PDB entry 6TY9 | electron microscopy, 2.90 A resolution | chains A and B of the 5 polymer chains in the assembly

# Chain A
Protein: RNA-dependent RNA Polymerase
From: Bombyx mori cytoplasmic polyhedrosis virus
Reference sequence: Q993A4 (Q993A4_CPVBM); residue numbers follow UniProt; this construct covers 1-1225
Chain sequence (1225 residues; numbered 1 to 1225; the number before each row is that of its first residue):
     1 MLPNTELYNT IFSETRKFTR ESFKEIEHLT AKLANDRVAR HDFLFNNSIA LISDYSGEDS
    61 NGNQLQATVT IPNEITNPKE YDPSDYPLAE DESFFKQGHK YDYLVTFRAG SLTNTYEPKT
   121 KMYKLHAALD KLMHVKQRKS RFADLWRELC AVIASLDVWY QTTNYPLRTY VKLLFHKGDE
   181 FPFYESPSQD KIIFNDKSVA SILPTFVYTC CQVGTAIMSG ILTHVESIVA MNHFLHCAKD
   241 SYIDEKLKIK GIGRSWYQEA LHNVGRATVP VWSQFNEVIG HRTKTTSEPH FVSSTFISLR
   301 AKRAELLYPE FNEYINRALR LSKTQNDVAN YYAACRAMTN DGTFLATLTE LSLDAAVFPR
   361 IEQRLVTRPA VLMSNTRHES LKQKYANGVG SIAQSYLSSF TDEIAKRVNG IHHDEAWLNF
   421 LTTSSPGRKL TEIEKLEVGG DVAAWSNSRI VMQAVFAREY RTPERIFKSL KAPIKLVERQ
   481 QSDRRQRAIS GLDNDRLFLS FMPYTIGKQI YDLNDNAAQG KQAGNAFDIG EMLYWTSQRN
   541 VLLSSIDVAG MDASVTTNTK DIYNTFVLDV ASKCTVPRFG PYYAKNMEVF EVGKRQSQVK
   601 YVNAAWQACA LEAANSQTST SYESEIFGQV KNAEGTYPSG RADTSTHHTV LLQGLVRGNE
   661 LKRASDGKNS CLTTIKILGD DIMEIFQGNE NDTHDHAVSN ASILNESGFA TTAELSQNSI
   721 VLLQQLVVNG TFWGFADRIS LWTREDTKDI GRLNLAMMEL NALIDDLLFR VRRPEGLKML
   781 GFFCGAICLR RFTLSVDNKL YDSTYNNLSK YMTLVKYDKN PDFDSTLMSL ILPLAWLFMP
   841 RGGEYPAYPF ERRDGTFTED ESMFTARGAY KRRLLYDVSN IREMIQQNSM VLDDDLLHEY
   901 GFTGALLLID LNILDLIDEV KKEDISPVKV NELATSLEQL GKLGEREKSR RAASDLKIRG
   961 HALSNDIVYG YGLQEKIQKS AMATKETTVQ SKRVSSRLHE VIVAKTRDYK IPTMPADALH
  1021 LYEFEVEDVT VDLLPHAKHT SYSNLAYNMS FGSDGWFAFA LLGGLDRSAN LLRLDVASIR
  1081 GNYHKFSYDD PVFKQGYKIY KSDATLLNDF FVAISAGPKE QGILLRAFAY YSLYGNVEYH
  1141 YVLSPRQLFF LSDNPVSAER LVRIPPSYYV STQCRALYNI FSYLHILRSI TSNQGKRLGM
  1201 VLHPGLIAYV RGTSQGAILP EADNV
Disordered / not traced: 1-4, 1213-1225
Metal / ion sites: Mg2+ site 1: V548, D680 (shared with 1 residue of chain M); Mg2+ site 2: D680 (shared with 1 residue of chain M); Mg2+ site 3 near D681 (its only coordinating residue here)
Reported in the primary citation:
  - binding site for Transcript: K521
  - conformationally variable residues (loop rearrangement): N516 to I529
  - Mg2+ coordination: D680, D681

# Chain B
Protein: Viral structural protein 4
From: Bombyx mori cytoplasmic polyhedrosis virus
Reference sequence: Q9IR43 (Q9IR43_CPVBM); residues 1-561 here = UniProt positions 1-561
Chain sequence (561 residues; numbered 1 to 561; the number before each row is that of its first residue):
     1 MFAIDPLKHS KLYEEYGLYL RPHQINQEIK PTTIKKKELA PTIRSIKYAS LIHSMLAKHA
    61 ARHNGTLINP RMYADMITLG NTKVTVTKGT PKAQIDTLKM NGLTVVSKSR RNNKKKPVSD
   121 TTATIDENTD DIVTYKALTE MSTLIESFRL PSGLALIIFD DEKYQSLIPN YINQLIAYTQ
   181 PHIIPTWQGI ADFSDTYLRS YFKRPFELTA SNLAAPQKYN LSPMTRSIFN NTGREDAVIR
   241 KLYGYGEYVF IRYEGCLITW TGIYGEVTMM VNLSKRDLGL DVGDDYLKEY KKLLFYGVIT
   301 DAIPSGISAR STIMKISPHK MMNPSGGALA VLSKFLEAVV STNVINATLV VYAEKGAGKT
   361 SFLSTYAEQL SLASGQVVGH LSSDAYGRWL AKNKDVEEPS FAYDYVLSLD TDDNESYYEQ
   421 KASELLISHG ISEVAQYELL SVRKKIKMMD EMNEVLIAQL ENADTHSERN FYYMVSTGKT
   481 TPRTLIVEGH FNAQDATIAR TDTTVLLRTI NDTTQAMRDR QRGGVVQLFL RDTYYRLLPA
   541 LHTTVYPFEM LESIRRWKWV H
Disordered / not traced: 24-39, 88-130, 561

# Chain A / chain B interface
Residue-residue contacts - 130 pairs, chain A then chain B:
  A89(A) with Y473(B)
  E90(A) with T477(B); K479(B)
  D91(A) with N346(B), hydrogen bond; T477(B), hydrogen bond (backbone-backbone); G478(B)
  S93(A) with I345(B); N346(B); T477(B)
  K96(A) with Y473(B)
  Q97(A) with R469(B); N470(B); Y473(B), hydrogen bond (backbone-side chain)
  K121(A) with I345(B)
  D354(A) with R469(B), salt bridge; R500(B), salt bridge
  F358(A) with R469(B); A496(B); R500(B)
  P359(A) with A496(B), hydrophobic
  I361(A) with I457(B), hydrophobic; L460(B); E461(B); A493(B); A496(B), hydrophobic
  E362(A) with I457(B); E461(B)
  Q363(A) with I457(B); E461(B)
  L365(A) with N453(B); I457(B), hydrophobic; A493(B), hydrophobic
  T367(A) with N453(B); R536(B); L537(B)
  R368(A) with Y535(B), hydrogen bond (side chain-backbone); R536(B), hydrogen bond (backbone-backbone); L538(B), hydrogen bond (side chain-backbone); P539(B)
  R377(A) with S325(B); T544(B), hydrogen bond (side chain-backbone); Y546(B); E549(B), salt bridge
  H378(A) with D301(B); I303(B); R508(B), hydrogen bond (backbone-side chain); A540(B)
  V455(A) with N64(B)
  A457(A) with T66(B)
  R458(A) with N64(B), hydrogen bond; G65(B); T66(B); N170(B); Q174(B), hydrogen bond (backbone-side chain)
  R461(A) with N173(B); A177(B)
  T462(A) with N170(B), hydrogen bond; N173(B), hydrogen bond
  P463(A) with N173(B)
  F467(A) with E162(B); G326(B); G327(B); A330(B)
  L470(A) with K334(B)
  K471(A) with A330(B); S333(B), hydrogen bond; K334(B); E337(B), salt bridge
  A472(A) with K334(B)
  R496(A) with K334(B)
  T557(A) with D495(B), hydrogen bond; L541(B)
  N558(A) with N492(B); L537(B), hydrogen bond (side chain-backbone); P539(B); L541(B)
  R578(A) with I176(B), hydrogen bond (side chain-backbone); A177(B); T179(B), hydrogen bond (side chain-backbone); Q180(B); P181(B)
  Y583(A) with I176(B), hydrophobic; I183(B), hydrophobic
  K585(A) with D160(B); I183(B)
  N586(A) with D160(B)
  E588(A) with W187(B)
  F590(A) with D301(B); A302(B), hydrophobic
  R595(A) with G265(B); E266(B), hydrogen bond (side chain-backbone); D301(B), salt bridge; A302(B)
  A613(A) with L541(B)
  A614(A) with A540(B); L541(B); H542(B); T543(B)
  N615(A) with T543(B), hydrogen bond
  S616(A) with L541(B), hydrogen bond (backbone-backbone); H542(B), hydrogen bond (backbone-side chain)
  Q617(A) with D502(B), hydrogen bond (side chain-backbone); T503(B); T504(B)
  S619(A) with T501(B), hydrogen bond (side chain-backbone); D502(B)
  E623(A) with N343(B), hydrogen bond
  F627(A) with I345(B)
  G628(A) with N343(B)
  Q629(A) with N343(B), hydrogen bond (backbone-backbone); V344(B)
  K631(A) with R500(B), hydrogen bond (backbone-side chain); D502(B)
  N632(A) with R500(B); T501(B), hydrogen bond (backbone-backbone)
  A633(A) with D495(B)
  E634(A) with D495(B), hydrogen bond (backbone-backbone); A496(B); H542(B), salt bridge
  G635(A) with D495(B)
  T935(A) with I68(B)
  S936(A) with T66(B)
  Q939(A) with L67(B); I68(B), hydrogen bond (side chain-backbone); N69(B); P70(B)
  L943(A) with N69(B); P70(B); R71(B), hydrogen bond (backbone-side chain); Y178(B)
Interface residues without a listed pair, chain A (72 interface residues in all): E92, F94, F95, R364, V366, A454, E459, P473, D561, N564, K594, Q596, S621, V630, K942
Interface residues without a listed pair, chain B (82 interface residues in all): I158, Q165, T186, Y264, V267, T300, A328, V331, L456, A463, S476, V545, W557

# Summary
Chain A and chain B form an interface of 72 and 82 residues respectively, with 30 hydrogen bonds and 6 salt
bridges. Polar contacts include D354(A)-R469(B), D354(A)-R500(B) and R377(A)-E549(B). V548(A) and D680(A)
coordinate Mg2+ site 1. From the paper: a binding site for Transcript at K521(A); Mg2+ coordination by D680(A)
and D681(A).
Here chain A is RNA-dependent RNA Polymerase and chain B is Viral structural protein 4, both from Bombyx mori
cytoplasmic polyhedrosis virus. Entry 6TY9 (In situ structure of BmCPV RNA dependent RNA polymerase at
initiation state) was determined by electron microscopy (same publication as 6TY8, 6TZ0, 6TZ1 and 6TZ2).
